PDB entry 8VVN | electron microscopy, 2.20 A resolution | chains B and A of the 7 polymer chains in the assembly

== Chain B (and A) ==
Name: Chemotaxis protein MotB-related protein
Organism: Shewanella sp. ANA-3
Notes: chain A of this document is another copy of the same molecule, construct and numbering; everything in this record applies to it too
Reference sequence: A0L1T5 (A0L1T5_SHESA); residue numbers follow UniProt; this construct covers 1-243
Sequence (282 residues; each row starts with the number of its first residue):
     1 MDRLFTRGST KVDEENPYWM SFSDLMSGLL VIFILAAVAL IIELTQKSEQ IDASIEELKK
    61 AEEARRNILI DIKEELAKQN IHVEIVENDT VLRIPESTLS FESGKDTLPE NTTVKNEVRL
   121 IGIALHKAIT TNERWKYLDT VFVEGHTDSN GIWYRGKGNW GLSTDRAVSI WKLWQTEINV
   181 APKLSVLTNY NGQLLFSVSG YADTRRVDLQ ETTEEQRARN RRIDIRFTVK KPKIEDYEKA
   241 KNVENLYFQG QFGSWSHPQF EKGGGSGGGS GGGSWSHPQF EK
Unresolved in the structure: 1-18, 244-282 (chain A: 1-10, 237-282)
Differences from the reference sequence: expression tag (244-282)

== Interface between chain B and chain A ==
Pairs across the interface - 100 pairs, chain B then chain A:
  W19(B) with W19(A), hydrophobic; M20(A), hydrophobic; S23(A)
  M20(B) with W19(A)
  F22(B) with S23(A)
  S23(B) with W19(A), hydrogen bond (side chain-backbone); F22(A); S23(A), hydrogen bond
  M26(B) with S23(A); M26(A), hydrophobic; S27(A)
  S27(B) with M26(A)
  L30(B) with M26(A), hydrophobic; L29(A); L30(A)
  F33(B) with L30(A), hydrophobic
  I34(B) with F33(A), hydrophobic
  A37(B) with F33(A)
  I41(B) with A36(A); A37(A); L40(A), hydrophobic
  L44(B) with A37(A); L40(A), hydrophobic; I41(A), hydrophobic; L44(A)
  T45(B) with L40(A)
  K47(B) with L44(A)
  S48(B) with E43(A); L44(A); K47(A)
  I51(B) with L44(A), hydrophobic; K47(A); I51(A), hydrophobic
  D52(B) with K47(A), salt bridge
  I55(B) with I51(A), hydrophobic; I234(A), hydrophobic
  L58(B) with K231(A), hydrogen bond (backbone-side chain)
  K59(B) with K231(A); I234(A)
  E62(B) with K231(A), salt bridge
  N88(B) with Q193(A)
  D106(B) with K157(A), salt bridge
  D139(B) with R205(A), hydrogen bond (backbone-side chain); R226(A), salt bridge
  T140(B) with Y201(A), hydrogen bond; R205(A), hydrogen bond; R226(A)
  F142(B) with F142(A), hydrophobic; S199(A); Y201(A)
  R155(B) with R155(A)
  K157(B) with D106(A), salt bridge; D165(A), salt bridge
  W160(B) with V168(A), hydrophobic; W171(A); K172(A)
  T164(B) with T164(A); D165(A)
  D165(B) with K157(A), hydrogen bond (backbone-side chain)
  V168(B) with K157(A); W160(A), hydrophobic
  S169(B) with K157(A), hydrogen bond
  W171(B) with W160(A)
  K172(B) with G156(A), hydrogen bond (side chain-backbone); K157(A)
  Q175(B) with W160(A)
  Q193(B) with R205(A)
  L194(B) with T204(A); R205(A), hydrogen bond (backbone-side chain)
  F196(B) with W160(A); Y201(A)
  S197(B) with W160(A); S199(A), hydrogen bond; G200(A), hydrogen bond (side chain-backbone); Y201(A)
  V198(B) with W160(A), hydrophobic; T164(A), hydrogen bond (backbone-side chain); S199(A); G200(A), hydrogen bond (backbone-backbone)
  S199(B) with V198(A), hydrogen bond (side chain-backbone); S199(A)
  Y201(B) with S197(A), hydrogen bond; V198(A), hydrogen bond (side chain-backbone)
  R205(B) with L194(A); F196(A), hydrogen bond (side chain-backbone)
  K231(B) with D139(A), salt bridge; V229(A)
  P232(B) with L58(A); K231(A)
  I234(B) with I55(A), hydrophobic; L58(A), hydrophobic; K59(A)
  Y237(B) with I51(A); S54(A); I55(A), hydrophobic; L58(A), hydrophobic; P232(A)
  E238(B) with I55(A)
  A240(B) with I51(A)
  K241(B) with D52(A), salt bridge
Interface residues without a listed pair, chain B (56 interface residues in all): L40, N189, L195, G200, K233
Interface residues without a listed pair, chain A (53 interface residues in all): S48, E62, Y154, G161

== Summary ==
56 residues of chain B face 53 of chain A across their interface, with 18 hydrogen bonds and 8 salt bridges.
Polar pairs include D52(B)-K47(A), E62(B)-K231(A) and D106(B)-K157(A).
Both chains are Chemotaxis protein MotB-related protein (Shewanella sp. ANA-3). Entry 8VVN (Cryo-EM structure
of a type I ZorAB complex from Shewanella sp. strain ANA-3) was determined by electron microscopy together
with 8VVI from the same study.
